Entry 8Q6O (electron microscopy, 3.14 A resolution); this record covers chains N and O of the 24 polymer chains in the assembly.

[Chain N]
Molecule: DNA replication complex GINS protein PSF2
Organism: Xenopus laevis
UniProtKB: Q7ZT46 (PSF2_XENLA); numbering as in UniProt (aligned over 1-185)
Amino-acid sequence (185 residues; numbered 1 to 185; the number before each row is that of its first residue):
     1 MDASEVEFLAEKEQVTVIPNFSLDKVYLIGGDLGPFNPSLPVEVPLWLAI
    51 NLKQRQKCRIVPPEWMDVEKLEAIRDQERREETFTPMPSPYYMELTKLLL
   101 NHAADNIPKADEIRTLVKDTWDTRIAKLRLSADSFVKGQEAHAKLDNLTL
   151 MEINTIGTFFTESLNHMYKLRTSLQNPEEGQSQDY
Disordered / not traced: 176-185

[Chain O]
Molecule: DNA replication complex GINS protein PSF3
Organism: Xenopus laevis
UniProtKB: Q7ZT01 (PSF3_XENLA); numbering as in UniProt (aligned over 1-210)
Amino-acid sequence (210 residues; numbered 1 to 210; the number before each row is that of its first residue):
     1 MWEPYMPVEPGLGREENFLSLEDLLMSQEKLPCCIESGFPRLGFLDKGGD
    51 SDSIPEGSKMELPLWLAKGLYDNKRRVLSVELPKIYREGWRTVFSADANV
   101 VDLHKMGPHYYGFGSQLLNFDSPENPEIAKTILQTFVGRFRRIMDSSQNA
   151 YNEDTSGLVARLDELERSLFRAGQRGLNAFQSWERGKAAQITASNLVQNY
   201 KKRKFNEADA
Disordered / not traced: 1, 204-210

[Chain N / chain O interface]
Residue-residue contacts (29):
  Ala-3(N) / Trp-183(O)  hydrophobic
  Glu-7(N) / Trp-183(O)  hydrogen bond
  Met-93(N) / Trp-183(O)  hydrophobic
  Lys-97(N) / Trp-183(O)
  Trp-121(N) / Phe-180(O)  hydrophobic
  Arg-129(N) / Arg-141(O)
  Arg-129(N) / Asp-145(O)  salt bridge
  Asp-133(N) / Arg-141(O)
  Val-136(N) / Phe-140(O)  hydrophobic
  Gln-139(N) / Leu-133(O)
  Gln-139(N) / Val-137(O)
  Thr-158(N) / Ala-172(O)
  Phe-159(N) / Met-144(O)  hydrophobic
  Phe-159(N) / Ser-147(O)
  Phe-159(N) / Leu-169(O)
  Ser-163(N) / Phe-140(O)
  Ser-163(N) / Leu-169(O)
  His-166(N) / Leu-12(O)
  His-166(N) / Leu-165(O)
  His-166(N) / Leu-169(O)
  Met-167(N) / Phe-136(O)  hydrophobic
  Lys-169(N) / Leu-12(O)
  Leu-170(N) / Leu-12(O)  hydrophobic
  Leu-170(N) / Tyr-111(O)  hydrophobic
  Leu-170(N) / Ser-115(O)
  Ser-173(N) / Arg-14(O)  hydrogen bond (backbone-side chain)
  Ser-173(N) / Leu-118(O)
  Leu-174(N) / Leu-118(O)  hydrophobic
  Leu-174(N) / Pro-126(O)  hydrophobic
Other interface residues (no listed pair), chain N (23 interface residues in all): Glu-94, Lys-118, Met-151, Thr-155, Arg-171
Other interface residues (no listed pair), chain O (26 interface residues in all): Asn-125, Ala-129, Ile-132, Gln-148, Gly-173, Gly-176, Glu-184

[Summary]
23 residues of chain N face 26 of chain O across their interface; the contacts include 2 hydrogen bonds and 1
salt bridge. Polar pairs include Arg-129(N)/Asp-145(O), Glu-7(N)/Trp-183(O) and Ser-173(N)/Arg-14(O).
Chain N is DNA replication complex GINS protein PSF2 and chain O is DNA replication complex GINS protein PSF3,
both from Xenopus laevis; the structure, X. laevis CMG dimer bound to dimeric DONSON - without ATPase, was
determined by electron microscopy, deposited together with 8Q6P.
